Entry 6AVF (X-ray diffraction, 2.03 A resolution); this record covers chains M and H of the 5 polymer chains in the assembly.

Chain M:
Name: Beta-2-microglobulin
Organism: Homo sapiens
UniProtKB: P61769 (B2MG_HUMAN); residues 1-99 here correspond to UniProt positions 21-119 (UniProt number = residue number + 20)
Chain sequence (99 residues; each row starts with the number of its first residue):
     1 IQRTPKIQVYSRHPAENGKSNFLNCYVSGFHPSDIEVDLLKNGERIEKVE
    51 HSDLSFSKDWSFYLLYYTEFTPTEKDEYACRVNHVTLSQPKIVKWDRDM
Not modelled in the structure: 20-21, 74-75, 98-99
Disulfide bonds: Cys25-Cys80
Swiss-Prot annotation at these positions:
  - modified residue: Gln2 (Pyrrolidone carboxylic acid)
  - glycosylation: Ile1 (N-linked (Glc) (glycation) isoleucine), Lys19 (N-linked (Glc) (glycation) lysine), Lys41 (N-linked (Glc) (glycation) lysine), Lys48 (N-linked (Glc) (glycation) lysine), Lys58 (N-linked (Glc) (glycation) lysine), Lys91 (N-linked (Glc) (glycation) lysine), Lys94 (N-linked (Glc) (glycation) lysine)

Chain H:
Name: HLA class I histocompatibility antigen, B-7 alpha chain
Organism: Homo sapiens
UniProtKB: P01889 (1B07_HUMAN); residues -23 to 338 here correspond to UniProt positions 1-362 (UniProt number = residue number + 24)
Chain sequence (362 residues; row label = number of the first residue in the row; numbers below 1 keep their minus sign (Met-23 is residue -23)):
   -23 MLVMAPRTVLLLLSAALALTETWAGSHSMRYFYTSVSRPGRGEPRFISVG
    27 YVDDTQFVRFDSDAASPREEPRAPWIEQEGPEYWDRNTQIYKAQAQTDRE
    77 SLRNLRGYYNQSEAGSHTLQSMYGCDVGPDGRLLRGHDQYAYDGKDYIAL
   127 NEDLRSWTAADTAAQITQRKWEAAREAEQRRAYLEGECVEWLRRYLENGK
   177 DKLERADPPKTHVTHHPISDHEATLRCWALGFYPAEITLTWQRDGEDQTQ
   227 DTELVETRPAGDRTFQKWAAVVVPSGEEQRYTCHVQHEGLPKPLTLRWEP
   277 SSQSTVPIVGIVAGLAVLAVVVIGAVVAAVMCRRKSSGGKGGSYSQAACS
   327 DSAQGSDVSLTA
Not modelled in the structure: -23 to 0, 219-224, 276-338
Disulfide bonds: Cys101-Cys164, Cys203-Cys259
Swiss-Prot annotation at these positions:
  - region: Val-21 to Leu-13 (VL9 epitope), Glu275 to Val285 (Connecting peptide)
  - motif: Ser77 to Gly83 (Bw6 motif)
  - binding site (a peptide antigen): Asn63, Tyr84, Thr143, Lys146, Glu152, Tyr159, Tyr171
  - glycosylation: Asn86 (N-linked (GlcNAc...) asparagine)

Interface between chain M and chain H:
Contacting residue pairs (47; chain M residue first):
  Ile1(M) - Asp119(H)
  Lys6(M) - Glu232(H)
  Gln8(M) - Val231(H)
  Gln8(M) - Glu232(H)  hydrogen bond (side chain-backbone)
  Gln8(M) - Arg234(H)  hydrogen bond
  Tyr10(M) - Arg234(H)
  Tyr10(M) - Pro235(H)  hydrogen bond (side chain-backbone)
  Tyr10(M) - Gln242(H)
  Ser11(M) - Gln242(H)  hydrogen bond (backbone-side chain)
  Arg12(M) - Ala236(H)  hydrogen bond (side chain-backbone)
  Arg12(M) - Gly237(H)  hydrogen bond (side chain-backbone)
  Arg12(M) - Asp238(H)  salt bridge
  Arg12(M) - Gln242(H)  hydrogen bond (backbone-side chain)
  His13(M) - Asp238(H)  salt bridge
  Asn24(M) - Ala236(H)  hydrogen bond (side chain-backbone)
  Tyr26(M) - Thr233(H)
  Tyr26(M) - Arg234(H)
  Tyr26(M) - Pro235(H)
  Ser28(M) - Glu232(H)  hydrogen bond
  His31(M) - Thr94(H)
  His31(M) - Asp119(H)
  His31(M) - Gly120(H)
  Ser33(M) - Val12(H)
  Asp53(M) - Val25(H)
  Asp53(M) - Gln32(H)  hydrogen bond
  Asp53(M) - Arg35(H)  salt bridge
  Asp53(M) - Arg48(H)  salt bridge
  Leu54(M) - Val25(H)
  Ser55(M) - Val25(H)
  Ser55(M) - Tyr27(H)
  Phe56(M) - Phe8(H)
  Phe56(M) - Tyr9(H)
  Phe56(M) - Thr10(H)
  Phe56(M) - Gln96(H)
  Phe56(M) - Ser97(H)
  Trp60(M) - Gln96(H)  hydrogen bond (backbone-side chain)
  Trp60(M) - Gln115(H)
  Trp60(M) - Tyr116(H)
  Trp60(M) - Ala117(H)  hydrophobic
  Trp60(M) - Asp122(H)  hydrogen bond
  Phe62(M) - Thr10(H)
  Phe62(M) - Thr94(H)
  Phe62(M) - Gln96(H)
  Tyr63(M) - Tyr27(H)  hydrogen bond
  Arg97(M) - His192(H)  hydrogen bond
  Arg97(M) - Arg202(H)
  Arg97(M) - Trp204(H)
Also at the interface, not in a pair above, chain M (25 interface residues in all): Val9, Gly29, Lys58, Ser61, Leu65
Also at the interface, not in a pair above, chain H (34 interface residues in all): Arg21, Ile23, Met98, Thr190

Overview:
25 residues of chain M face 34 of chain H across their interface, with 14 hydrogen bonds and 4 salt bridges.
Among the polar pairs are Arg12(M)-Asp238(H), His13(M)-Asp238(H) and Asp53(M)-Arg35(H). From UniProt: 7
peptide antigen-binding residues on chain H.
Here chain M is Beta-2-microglobulin and chain H is HLA class I histocompatibility antigen, B-7 alpha chain,
both from Homo sapiens. Entry 6AVF (Crystal structure of the KFJ5 TCR-NY-ESO-1-HLA-B*07:02 complex) was
determined by X-ray diffraction, deposited together with 6AT5, 6AT6 and 6AVG.
